Entry 7PWX (X-ray diffraction, 2.75 A resolution); this record covers chains JJJ and FFF of the 6 polymer chains in the assembly.

# Chain JJJ
Name: Deoxyuridine 5'-triphosphate nucleotidohydrolase
Organism: Mycobacterium tuberculosis H37Rv
Notes: EC 3.6.1.23
Reference sequence: P9WNS5 (DUT_MYCTU); residues 1-136 here = UniProt positions 1-136
Amino-acid sequence (136 residues; each row starts with the number of its first residue):
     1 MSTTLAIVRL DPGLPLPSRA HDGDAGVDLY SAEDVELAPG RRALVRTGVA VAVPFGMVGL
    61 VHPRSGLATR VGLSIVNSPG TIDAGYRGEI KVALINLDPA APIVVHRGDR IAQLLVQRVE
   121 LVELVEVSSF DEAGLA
Disordered / not traced: 132-136
UniProt features mapped onto this chain:
  - binding site (substrate): Arg64 to Gly66, Asn77, Thr81 to Asp83, Lys91

# Chain FFF
Name: Orf20
Organism: Staphylococcus aureus
Reference sequence: Q9F0J8 (Q9F0J8_STAAU); residue numbers follow UniProt; this construct covers 8-154
Amino-acid sequence (147 residues; row label = number of the first residue in the row):
     8 AELPTHYGTI IKTLRKYMKL TQSKLSERTG FSQNTISNHE NGNRNIGVNE IEIYGKGLGI
    68 PSYILHRISD EFKEKGYSPT LNDFGKFDKM YSYVNKAYYN DGDIYYSSYD LYDETIKLLE
   128 LLKESKINVN DIDYDYVLKL YKQILST
Disordered / not traced: 154

# Chain JJJ / chain FFF interface
Pairs across the interface (22):
  Arg9(JJJ) - Val55(FFF)
  Arg9(JJJ) - His73(FFF)
  Gly13(JJJ) - His73(FFF)
  Pro15(JJJ) - His73(FFF)
  Leu16(JJJ) - Glu59(FFF)
  His21(JJJ) - Asn102(FFF)  hydrogen bond
  His21(JJJ) - Tyr106(FFF)
  Asp24(JJJ) - Tyr106(FFF)  hydrogen bond
  Tyr30(JJJ) - Tyr70(FFF)
  Arg64(JJJ) - Tyr116(FFF)
  Gly66(JJJ) - Tyr113(FFF)  hydrogen bond (backbone-backbone)
  Gly66(JJJ) - Ser114(FFF)
  Gly66(JJJ) - Tyr116(FFF)
  Leu67(JJJ) - Tyr116(FFF)  hydrophobic
  Thr69(JJJ) - Tyr113(FFF)  hydrogen bond (side chain-backbone)
  Arg70(JJJ) - Ser114(FFF)  hydrogen bond (side chain-backbone)
  Arg70(JJJ) - Tyr116(FFF)
  Arg70(JJJ) - Ile151(FFF)
  Arg70(JJJ) - Leu152(FFF)  hydrogen bond (side chain-backbone)
  Val71(JJJ) - Tyr116(FFF)
  Arg110(JJJ) - Tyr70(FFF)
  Arg110(JJJ) - Asp117(FFF)  salt bridge
Also at the interface, not in a pair above, chain JJJ (17 interface residues in all): Leu14, Ser18, Ser65
Also at the interface, not in a pair above, chain FFF (15 interface residues in all): Ser69, Tyr112, Ser115

# Summary
17 residues of chain JJJ face 15 of chain FFF across their interface, with 6 hydrogen bonds and 1 salt bridge.
Polar contacts include Arg110(JJJ)-Asp117(FFF), His21(JJJ)-Asn102(FFF) and Asp24(JJJ)-Tyr106(FFF). From
UniProt: 8 substrate-binding residues on chain JJJ.
Here chain JJJ is Deoxyuridine 5'-triphosphate nucleotidohydrolase (Mycobacterium tuberculosis H37Rv) and
chain FFF is Orf20 (Staphylococcus aureus). Entry 7PWX (dUTPase from M. tuberculosis in complex with Stl) was
determined by X-ray diffraction (same publication as 7PWJ).
